6BG4 - chains A and C of the 3 polymer chains in the assembly; structure by X-ray diffraction, 1.87 A resolution.

# Chain A
Protein: Caspase-3
Source organism: Homo sapiens
Notes: EC 3.4.22.56
UniProt: P42574 (CASP3_HUMAN); residue numbers follow UniProt; this construct covers 1-175
Sequence (175 residues; row label = number of the first residue in the row):
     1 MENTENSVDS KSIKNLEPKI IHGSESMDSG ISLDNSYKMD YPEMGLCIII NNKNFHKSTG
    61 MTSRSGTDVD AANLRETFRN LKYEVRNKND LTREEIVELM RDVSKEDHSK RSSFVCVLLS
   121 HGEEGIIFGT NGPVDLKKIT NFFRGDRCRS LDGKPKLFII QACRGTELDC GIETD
Unresolved in the structure: 1-33, 175
Sequence notes: engineered mutation Asp152 (Thr in P42574)
Ion coordination: Na+ site 1 near Glu124 (its only coordinating residue here); Na+ site 2: Gln161 (shared with 1 residue of chain E)
Swiss-Prot annotation at these positions:
  - active site: His121, Cys163
  - modified residue: Met1 (N-acetylmethionine), Lys11 (N6-acetyllysine), Ser26 (Phosphoserine), Cys163 (S-nitrosocysteine)
  - mutagenesis: Asp9 (D9A: In P3-D3A mutant; abolished cleavage and activation, leading to prevent thiol protease activity; when associated with A-28 and A-175), Asp28 (D28A: In P3-D3A mutant; abolished cleavage and activation, leading to prevent thiol protease activity; when associated with A-9 and A-175), Asp175 (D175A: In P3-D3A mutant; abolished cleavage and activation, leading to prevent thiol protease activity; when associated with A-9 and A-28)
From the paper describing this entry:
  - mutagenesis - T152D: abolished catalytic activity
  - mutagenesis - T152D: decreased catalytic activity on caspase-7
  - post-translational modification sites: Ser150, Thr174 (citing earlier work)
  - allosteric site: Ser150 (citing earlier work)
  - catalytic residues: His121, Cys163 (citing earlier work)

# Chain C
Protein: Ac-asp-glu-val-asp-cmk
Sequence (6 residues; numbered 1 to 6; the number before each row is that of its first residue):
     1 XDEVDX
Modified / non-standard residues: ACE (acetyl group) at position 1; 0QE (chloromethane) at position 6

# Interface between chain A and chain C
Pairs across the interface - 8 pairs, chain A then chain C:
  Arg64(A) - Asp5(C)  salt bridge
  Ser120(A) - Asp5(C)
  His121(A) - Asp5(C)  hydrogen bond (side chain-backbone)
  His121(A) - 0QE_6(C)
  Gly122(A) - Asp5(C)  hydrogen bond (backbone-backbone)
  Gln161(A) - Asp5(C)  hydrogen bond
  Cys163(A) - Asp5(C)  hydrogen bond (side chain-backbone)
  Cys163(A) - 0QE_6(C)
Interface residues without a listed pair, chain A (10 interface residues in all): Ser63, Ser65, Ala162, Gly165
Interface residues without a listed pair, chain C (4 interface residues in all): Glu3, Val4

# In short
Chain A and chain C form an interface of 10 and 4 residues respectively, with 4 hydrogen bonds and 1 salt
bridge. Among the polar pairs are Arg64(A)-Asp5(C), His121(A)-Asp5(C) and Gln161(A)-Asp5(C). From the paper:
catalytic residues His121(A) and Cys163(A); T152D of chain A abolishes catalytic activity.
Chain A is Caspase-3 (Homo sapiens) and chain C is Ac-asp-glu-val-asp-cmk; the structure, Caspase-3 Mutant-
T152D, was determined by X-ray diffraction, deposited together with 6BDV, 6BFJ, 6BFK, 6BFL, 6BFO, 6BG0 and 7
further entries.
